Entry 7PAR (electron microscopy, 8.20 A resolution (very low resolution: no residue pairs are listed; an interface is given only as per-side residue counts)); this record covers chains k and 3 of the 56 polymer chains in the assembly.

Chain k:
Name: 50S ribosomal protein L15
From: Mycoplasma pneumoniae M129
UniProtKB: Q50300 (RL15_MYCPN); residue numbers follow UniProt; this construct covers 1-151
Sequence (151 residues; numbered 1 to 151; the number before each row is that of its first residue):
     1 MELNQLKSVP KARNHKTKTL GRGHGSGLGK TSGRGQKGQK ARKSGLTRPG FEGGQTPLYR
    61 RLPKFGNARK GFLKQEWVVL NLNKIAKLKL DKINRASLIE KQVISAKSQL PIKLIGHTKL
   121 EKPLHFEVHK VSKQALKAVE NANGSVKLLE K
Disordered / not traced: 1-2, 151

Chain 3:
Molecule: 23S ribosomal RNA
From: Mycoplasma pneumoniae M129
Sequence (2907 nucleotides; each row starts with the number of its first residue):
     1 UACAAUAAGU UACUAAGGGC UUAUGGUGGA UGCCUUGGCA CUAAUAGGCG AUGAAGGACG
    61 UGUUAACCUG CGAUAAGCUU CGGGUAGGUG GUAAGAACCU CAGAUCCGGA GAUUUCCGAA
   121 UGGAGCAAUC CGGUAGUUGG AAACAGCUAU CAUUAAUUGA UGAAUAAAUA GUCAAUUAAA
   181 GCAAUACGUG GUGAAGUGAA ACAUCUCAGU AGCCACAGGA AAAGAAAACG AAUGUGAUUC
   241 CGUGUGUAGU GGCGAGCGAA AGCGGAACAG GCCAAACUUA UCAUUAGAUA GGGGUUGUAG
   301 GGCUUGCAAU GUGGACUUGA AAACGAUAGA AGAAGCUGUU GGAAAGCAGC GCGCAAAAGG
   361 GUGAUAGCCC CGUAUUUGAA AUUGUUUUCA UACCUAGCGA GAUCCCUGAG UAGCUCGGAA
   421 AACGUUAUUU UGAGUGAAUC UGCCCAGACC AUUGGGUAAG CCUAAAUACU AAUUAGUGAC
   481 CGAUAGCGAA ACAGUACCGU GAGGGAAAGG UGAAAAGAAC CCAGAGAUGG GAGUGAAAUA
   541 GAUUCUGAAA CCAUAUGCCU ACAACGUGUC AGAGCACAUU AAUGUGUGAU GGCGUGCGUU
   601 UUGAAGUAUG AGCCGGCGAG UUAUGAUAGC AAGCGUUAGU UAACCAGGAG AUGGGGAGCU
   661 GUAGCGAAAG CGAGUUUUAA AAGAGCGUUU GUUUGUUAUU AUAGACCCGA AACGGGUUGA
   721 GCUAGUCAUG AGCAGGUUGA AGGUUGAGUA ACAUCAACUG GAGGACCGAA CCGACUCUCG
   781 UUGAAACGAU AGCGGAUGAC UUGUGAUUAG GGGUGAAAUU CCAAUCGAAA UCCGUGAUAG
   841 CUGGUUCUCG UCGAAAUAGC UUUAAGGCUA GCGUGAGAUC ACAAAUAAGU GGAGGUAAAG
   901 CUACUGAAUG UAUGAUGGCG CCACCUAGGC GUACUGAAUA CAAUUAAACU CUGAAUGCCA
   961 UUUAUUUUAU UCUCGCAGUC AGACAGUGGG GGAUAAGCUU CAUUGUCAAG AGGGGAAGAG
  1021 CCCAGAUCAU UAAAUAAGGU CCCCAAAAUA UACUAAGUGG AAAAGGAUGU GAAAGUGCUA
  1081 AAACAGCAAG GAUGUUGGCU UAGAAGCAGC CAUCGUUUAA AGAGUGCGUA ACAGCUCACU
  1141 UGUCGAGUGU UUUUGCGCCG AAGAUGUAAC GGGGCUAAGU AUAUUACCGA AUUUAUGGAU
  1201 AAGAUUUAUA UCUUGUGGUA GACGAGCGUU GUAUUGGAGU UGAAGUCAAA GCGUGAGCAU
  1261 UGGUGGAUCC AAUACAAGUG AGAAUGCCGG CAUGAGUAAC GCUUGGGAGU GAGAAUCUCC
  1321 CAAACCGAUU GACUAAGGUU UCCUGGACCA GGGUCGUCCU UCCAGGGUUA GUCUGGACCU
  1381 AAGCUGAGGC UGAAAAGCGU AGGCGAUGGA CAACAGGUUA AUAUUCCUGU ACUUACAGUU
  1441 AGACUGAUGG AGUGACAAAG AAGGUUUUCC ACCCCCAUAA UUGGAUUUGG GGAUAAAUCA
  1501 UAAGGUGGUA CAAUAGGCAA AUCCGUUGUG CAUAACAUUG AGUGAUGAUG UCGAGUGAAU
  1561 GAGUGAUCAA GUAGCGAAGG UGGUAUUAAU CAUGCUUUCA AGAAAAGCUU CUAGGGUUAA
  1621 UCUAGCUGUA ACCAGUACCG AGAACGAACA CACGUAGUCA AGGAGAGGAU CCUAAGGUUA
  1681 GCGAGUGAAC UAUAGCCAAG GAACUCUGCA AAUUAACCCC GUAAGUUAGC GAGAAGGGGU
  1741 GCUUAUGUAA AAGUAAGCCG CAGUGAAGAA CGAGGGGGGA CUGUUUAACU AAAACACAAC
  1801 UCUAUGCCAA ACCGUAAGGU GAUGUAUAUG GGGUGACACC UGCCCAGUGC UGGAAGGUUA
  1861 AAGAAGGAGG UUAGCGCAAG CGAAGCUUUU AACUGAAGCC CCAGUGAACG GCGGCCGUAA
  1921 CUAUAACGGU CCUAAGGUAG CGAAAUUCCU AGUCGGGUAA AUUCCGUCCC GCUUGAAUGG
  1981 UGUAACCAUC UCUUGACUGU CUCGGCUAUA GACUCGGUGA AAUCCAGGUA CGGGUGAAGA
  2041 CACCCGUUAG GCGCAACGGG ACGGAAAGAC CCCGUGAAGC UUUACUGUAG CUUAAUAUUG
  2101 AUCAGGACAU UAUCAUGUAG AGAAUAGGUA GGAGCAAUCG AUGCAAGUUC GCUAGGACUU
  2161 GUUGAUGCGA AAGGUGGAAU ACUACCCUUG GUUGUGUGCU GUUCUAAUUG GUAACUGUUA
  2221 UCCAGUUUCA AGACAGUGUU AGGUGGGCAG UUUGACUGGG GCGGUCGCCU CCUAAAAGGU
  2281 AACGGAGGCG UACAAAGGUA CCUUCAGUAC GGUUGGAAAU CGUAUGUAGA GUGUAAUGGU
  2341 GUAAGGGUGC UUGACUGUGA GACAUACAGG UCGAACAGGU GAGAAAUCAG GUCAUAGUGA
  2401 UCCGGUGGUC CAGUAUGGAA UGGCCAUCGC UCAACGGAUA AAAGCUACUC CGGGGAUAAC
  2461 AGGCUGAUAC UGCCCAAGAG UUCAUAUCGA CGGCAGUGUU UGGCACCUCG AUGUCGACUC
  2521 AUCUCAUCCU CGAGCUGAAG CAGGUUCGAA GGGUUCGGCU GUUCGCCGAU UAAAGAGAUA
  2581 CGUGAGUUGG GUUCAAACCG UCGUGAGACA GGUUGGUCCC UAUCUAUUGU GCCCGUAGGA
  2641 AGAUUGAAGA GUGUUGCUUC UAGUACGAGA GGACCGAAGC GAGGACACCU CUUAUGCUCC
  2701 AGUUGUAGCG CCAGCUGCAC CGCUGGGUAG UAACGUGUCU AUUAGAUAAA CGCUGAAAGC
  2761 AUCUAAGUGU GAAACUAUCU CAAAGAUUAA UCUUCCCAUU UCGCAAGAAA GUAAGAGCCG
  2821 UCAAAGACGA UGACGUUGAU AGGUUACAGG UGUAAGCAUA GUGAUAUGUU GAGCUGAGUA
  2881 AUACUAAUUG CUCGAGGACU UAUUGGA
Disordered / not traced: 1-7, 923-927, 1560-1569, 2901-2907

Interface between chain k and chain 3:
At this resolution (8 A) residue pairs are not listed: 86 residues of chain k and 100 of chain 3 lie at the interface.

Overview:
86 residues of chain k and 100 residues of chain 3 are in contact.
Chain k is 50S ribosomal protein L15 and chain 3 is 23S ribosomal RNA, both from Mycoplasma pneumoniae M129;
the structure, 70S ribosome with EF-G, ap/P- and pe/E-site tRNAs in Mycoplasma pneumoniae cells, was
determined by electron microscopy, deposited together with 7OOC, 7OOD, 7P6Z, 7PAH, 7PAI, 7PAJ and 23 further
entries.
